5TJG - chains D and F of the 7 polymer chains in the assembly; structure by X-ray diffraction, 2.60 A resolution.

[Chain D]
Protein: DNA-directed RNA polymerase subunit beta'
Source organism: Thermus aquaticus
Notes: EC 2.7.7.6
UniProt: Q9KWU6 (RPOC_THEAQ); numbering as in UniProt (aligned over 1-1524)
Amino-acid sequence (1524 residues; numbered 1 to 1524; the number before each row is that of its first residue):
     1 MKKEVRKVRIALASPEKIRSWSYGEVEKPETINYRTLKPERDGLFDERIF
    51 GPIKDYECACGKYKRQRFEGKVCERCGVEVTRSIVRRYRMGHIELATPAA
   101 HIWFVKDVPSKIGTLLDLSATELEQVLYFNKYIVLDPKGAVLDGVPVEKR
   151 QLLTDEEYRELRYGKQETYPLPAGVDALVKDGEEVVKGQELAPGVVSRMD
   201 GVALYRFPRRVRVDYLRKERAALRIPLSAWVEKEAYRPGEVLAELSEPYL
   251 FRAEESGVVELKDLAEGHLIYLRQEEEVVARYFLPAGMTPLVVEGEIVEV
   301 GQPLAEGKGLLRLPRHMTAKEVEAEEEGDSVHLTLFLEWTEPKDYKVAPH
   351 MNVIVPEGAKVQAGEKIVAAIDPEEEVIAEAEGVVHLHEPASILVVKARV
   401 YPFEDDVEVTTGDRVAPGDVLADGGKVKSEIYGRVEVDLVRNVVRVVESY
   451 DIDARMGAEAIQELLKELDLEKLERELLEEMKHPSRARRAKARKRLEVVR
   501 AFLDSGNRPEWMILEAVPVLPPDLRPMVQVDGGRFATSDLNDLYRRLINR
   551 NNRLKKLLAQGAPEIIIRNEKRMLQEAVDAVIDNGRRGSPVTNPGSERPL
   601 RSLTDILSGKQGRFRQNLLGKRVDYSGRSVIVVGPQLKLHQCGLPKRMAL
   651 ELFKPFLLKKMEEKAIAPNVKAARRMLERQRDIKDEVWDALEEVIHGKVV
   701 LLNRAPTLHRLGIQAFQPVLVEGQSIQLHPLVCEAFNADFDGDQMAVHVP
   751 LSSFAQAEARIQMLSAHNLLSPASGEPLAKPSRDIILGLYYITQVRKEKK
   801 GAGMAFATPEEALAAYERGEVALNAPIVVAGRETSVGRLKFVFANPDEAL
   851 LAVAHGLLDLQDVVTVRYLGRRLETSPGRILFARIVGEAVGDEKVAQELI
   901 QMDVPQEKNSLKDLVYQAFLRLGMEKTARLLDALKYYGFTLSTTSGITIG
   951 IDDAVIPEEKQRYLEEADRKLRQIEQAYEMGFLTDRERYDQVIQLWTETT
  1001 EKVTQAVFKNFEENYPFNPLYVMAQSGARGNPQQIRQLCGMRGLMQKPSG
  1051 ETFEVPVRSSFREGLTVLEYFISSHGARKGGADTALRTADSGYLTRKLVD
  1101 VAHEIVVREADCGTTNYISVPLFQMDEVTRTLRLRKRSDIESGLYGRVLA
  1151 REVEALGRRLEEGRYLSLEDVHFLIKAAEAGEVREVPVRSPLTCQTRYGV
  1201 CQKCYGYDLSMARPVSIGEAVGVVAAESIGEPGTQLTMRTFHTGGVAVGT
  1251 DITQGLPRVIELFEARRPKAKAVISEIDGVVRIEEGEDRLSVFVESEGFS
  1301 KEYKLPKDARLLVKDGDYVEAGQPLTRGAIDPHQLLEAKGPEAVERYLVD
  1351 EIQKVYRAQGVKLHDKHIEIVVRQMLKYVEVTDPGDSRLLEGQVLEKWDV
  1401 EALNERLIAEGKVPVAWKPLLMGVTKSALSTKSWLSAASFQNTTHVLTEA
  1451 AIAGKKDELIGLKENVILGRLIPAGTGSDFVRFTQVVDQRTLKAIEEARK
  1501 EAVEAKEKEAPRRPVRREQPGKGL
Unresolved in the structure: 1, 1085-1092, 1239-1252, 1499-1524
Construct notes: conflict Ile666 (Phe in Q9KWU6)
Metal / ion sites: Zn2+ site 1: Cys58, Cys60, Cys73, Cys76; Zn2+ site 2: Cys1112, Cys1194, Cys1201, Cys1204
Residues lining bound ligands: Mg2+ (MG): Arg704, Asp739, Asp741, Asp743

[Chain F]
Protein: RNA polymerase sigma factor SigA
Source organism: Thermus aquaticus
UniProt: Q9EZJ8 (SIGA_THEAQ); residue numbers follow UniProt; this construct covers 92-438
Amino-acid sequence (347 residues; numbered 92 to 438; the number before each row is that of its first residue):
    92 TSDPVRQYLHEIGQVPLLTLEEEIDLARKVEEGMEAIKKLSEATGLDQEL
   142 IREVVRAKILGTARIQKIPGLKEKPDPKTVEEVDGKLKSLPKELKRYLHI
   192 AREGEAARQHLIEANLRLVVSIAKKYTGRGLSFLDLIQEGNQGLIRAVEK
   242 FEYKRRFKFSTYATWWIRQAINRAIADQARTIRIPVHMVETINKLSRTAR
   292 QLQQELGREPSYEEIAEAMGPGWDAKRVEETLKIAQEPVSLETPIGDEKD
   342 SFYGDFIPDENLPSPVEAAAQSLLSEELEKALSKLSEREAMVLKLRKGLI
   392 DGREHTLEEVGAYFGVTRERIRQIENKALRKLKYHESRTRKLRDFLE
Unresolved in the structure: 92-93, 155-165

[Interface between chain D and chain F]
Contacting residue pairs (140; chain D residue first):
  Glu30(D) with Arg274(F), salt bridge
  Thr31(D) with Thr272(F)
  Ile32(D) with Ile273(F)
  Tyr34(D) with Ile273(F), hydrophobic; Arg274(F); Ile275(F), hydrophobic; Pro276(F)
  Lys62(D) with Arg394(F)
  Lys64(D) with Asp392(F); Gly393(F)
  Arg65(D) with Leu390(F), hydrogen bond (side chain-backbone); Ile391(F); Asp392(F); Gly393(F)
  Arg67(D) with Ile391(F)
  Phe68(D) with Asp392(F)
  Phe129(D) with Gln98(F); Glu102(F)
  Asn130(D) with Gln98(F), hydrogen bond
  Phe207(D) with Glu112(F); Glu113(F); Asp116(F)
  Arg209(D) with Glu112(F), salt bridge
  Pro349(D) with Glu112(F); Ile115(F)
  His350(D) with Arg247(F)
  Asn352(D) with Arg119(F)
  Ile371(D) with Lys245(F); Arg247(F)
  Ala391(D) with Glu112(F)
  Asp405(D) with Lys183(F)
  Asp406(D) with Lys183(F); Lys186(F), salt bridge
  Val407(D) with Lys186(F), hydrogen bond (backbone-side chain); His190(F)
  Glu408(D) with Lys179(F)
  Val409(D) with His190(F)
  Thr410(D) with Leu189(F); His190(F); Arg193(F), hydrogen bond
  Thr411(D) with Ile150(F); His190(F); Arg193(F), hydrogen bond (backbone-side chain)
  Gly412(D) with Lys149(F)
  Val437(D) with His190(F)
  Leu439(D) with His190(F)
  Pro526(D) with Leu332(F)
  Val528(D) with Asn352(F)
  Val530(D) with Tyr344(F); Ile348(F), hydrophobic
  Gly532(D) with Lys324(F), hydrogen bond (backbone-side chain)
  Gly533(D) with Lys324(F)
  Arg534(D) with Lys324(F); Gln327(F), hydrogen bond; Glu328(F), hydrogen bond (side chain-backbone); Val330(F)
  Phe535(D) with Ile273(F), hydrophobic; Pro329(F); Val330(F), hydrogen bond (backbone-backbone)
  Ala536(D) with Val330(F); Leu332(F), hydrophobic
  Thr537(D) with Pro329(F); Val330(F), hydrogen bond (backbone-backbone); Ser331(F); Leu332(F), hydrogen bond (backbone-backbone); Glu333(F)
  Ser538(D) with Leu332(F); Glu333(F)
  Asp539(D) with Ser331(F), hydrogen bond; Glu333(F), hydrogen bond (backbone-side chain)
  Asp542(D) with Thr272(F), hydrogen bond
  Arg545(D) with Gln269(F), hydrogen bond (side chain-backbone); Ala270(F); Arg271(F), hydrogen bond (side chain-backbone); Thr272(F)
  Asn549(D) with Gln269(F)
  Arg550(D) with Ser223(F), hydrogen bond; Asp226(F), salt bridge
  Arg553(D) with Asp226(F), salt bridge; Gln229(F); Glu230(F), salt bridge; Gln233(F); Gln269(F)
  Lys556(D) with Gln233(F)
  Leu557(D) with Gln229(F); Ile236(F), hydrophobic
  Ala559(D) with Arg147(F)
  Gln560(D) with Arg147(F), hydrogen bond (backbone-side chain); Arg199(F), hydrogen bond (backbone-side chain); Ile236(F)
  Gly561(D) with Arg147(F); Arg199(F), hydrogen bond (backbone-side chain); Gln200(F), hydrogen bond (backbone-side chain)
  Ala562(D) with Gln200(F)
  Pro563(D) with Gln200(F); Ile203(F), hydrophobic; Glu204(F)
  Ile565(D) with Ile103(F), hydrophobic; Glu204(F); Leu207(F), hydrophobic
  Ile566(D) with Ile203(F), hydrophobic; Leu207(F), hydrophobic; Gln229(F), hydrogen bond (backbone-side chain)
  Arg568(D) with Glu102(F), salt bridge
  Asn569(D) with Tyr99(F); Gln229(F), hydrogen bond
  Glu570(D) with Gln229(F)
  Arg572(D) with Gln98(F); Tyr99(F); Glu102(F), salt bridge
  Met573(D) with Leu225(F); Asp226(F); Gln229(F)
  Glu576(D) with Pro95(F)
  Pro594(D) with Gly221(F)
  Arg598(D) with Ser331(F), hydrogen bond; Glu333(F); Pro335(F)
  Arg601(D) with Glu333(F); Phe343(F)
  Gln611(D) with Lys340(F), hydrogen bond (side chain-backbone); Asp341(F); Ser342(F); Phe343(F)
  Pro668(D) with Thr430(F); Arg431(F); Lys432(F)
  Asn669(D) with Glu368(F), hydrogen bond; Lys432(F), hydrogen bond (side chain-backbone); Phe436(F)
  Val670(D) with Leu364(F), hydrophobic
  Lys671(D) with Asp435(F); Phe436(F)
  Ala672(D) with Asp435(F)
  Arg674(D) with Val357(F)
  Arg675(D) with Asp435(F), salt bridge; Phe436(F); Leu437(F); Glu438(F)
  Arg679(D) with Glu438(F)
Other interface residues (no listed pair), chain D (78 interface residues in all): Tyr128, Arg159, Arg162, Arg206, Asp451, Met527, Glu564
Other interface residues (no listed pair), chain F (84 interface residues in all): Gln105, Glu123, Leu151, Thr153, Pro182, Arg187, Ile191, Asn232, Met279, Ala361, Gly389

[Overview]
78 residues of chain D face 84 of chain F across their interface; the contacts include 27 hydrogen bonds and 9
salt bridges. Among the polar pairs are Glu30(D)-Arg274(F), Arg209(D)-Glu112(F) and Asp406(D)-Lys186(F). Bound
to chain D: Mg2+.
Chain D is DNA-directed RNA polymerase subunit beta' and chain F is RNA polymerase sigma factor SigA, both
from Thermus aquaticus; the structure, Thermus aquaticus delta1.1-sigmaA holoenzyme/downstream-fork promoter
complex with an open clamp, was determined by X-ray diffraction.
